Entry 6SL5 (electron microscopy, 2.84 A resolution); this record covers chains A and B of the 19 polymer chains in the assembly.

# Chain A
Protein: Photosystem I P700 chlorophyll a apoprotein A1
From: Dunaliella salina
Notes: EC 1.97.1.12
UniProtKB: D0FXV2 (D0FXV2_DUNSA); residue numbers follow UniProt; this construct covers 12-751
Amino-acid sequence (740 residues; each row starts with the number of its first residue):
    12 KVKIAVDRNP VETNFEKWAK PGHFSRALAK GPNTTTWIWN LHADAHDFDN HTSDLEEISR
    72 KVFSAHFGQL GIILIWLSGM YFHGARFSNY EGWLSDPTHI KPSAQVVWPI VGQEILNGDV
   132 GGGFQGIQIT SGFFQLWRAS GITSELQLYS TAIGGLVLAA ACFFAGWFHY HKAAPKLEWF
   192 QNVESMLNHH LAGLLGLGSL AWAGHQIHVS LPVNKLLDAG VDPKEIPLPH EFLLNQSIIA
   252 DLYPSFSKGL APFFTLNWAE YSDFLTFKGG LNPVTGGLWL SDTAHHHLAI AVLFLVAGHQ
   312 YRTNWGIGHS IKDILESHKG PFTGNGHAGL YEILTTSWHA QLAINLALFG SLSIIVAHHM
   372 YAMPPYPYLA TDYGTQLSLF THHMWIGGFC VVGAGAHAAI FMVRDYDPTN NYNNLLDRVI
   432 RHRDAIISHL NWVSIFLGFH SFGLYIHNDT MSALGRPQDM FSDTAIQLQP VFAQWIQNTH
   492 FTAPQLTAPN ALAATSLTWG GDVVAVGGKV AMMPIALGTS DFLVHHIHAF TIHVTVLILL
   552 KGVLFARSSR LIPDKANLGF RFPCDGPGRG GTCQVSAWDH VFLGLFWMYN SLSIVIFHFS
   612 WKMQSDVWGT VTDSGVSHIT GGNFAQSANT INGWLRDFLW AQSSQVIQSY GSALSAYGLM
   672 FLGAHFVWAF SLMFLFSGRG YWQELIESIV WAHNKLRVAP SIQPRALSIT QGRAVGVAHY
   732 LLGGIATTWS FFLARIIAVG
Bound ions: chlorophyll a Mg near T498 (its only coordinating residue here); 4Fe-4S cluster Fe: C575, C584 (shared with C560(B), C569(B) of chain B)
Residues lining bound ligands:
  - Tripalmitoylglycerol (4RF): H451, F472, I477, Q478, L479, Q480, V482, F533, H537
  - beta-carotene (BCR), molecule 1: I84, W87, L208, G209
  - beta-carotene (BCR), molecule 2: L88, T162, G165, G166, L169, L208, L211, A212
  - beta-carotene (BCR), molecule 3: L211, L261, F264, F265, L299, V303, L306, V307, H310
  - beta-carotene (BCR), molecule 4: F264, W269, V303
  - beta-carotene (BCR), molecule 5: L341, I344, L345, A351, I355, A409, F412
  - beta-carotene (BCR), molecule 6: A354, A358, L359, S362, V402, A405, G406, A409, V547, L550, V554
  - beta-carotene (BCR), molecule 7: M671, G674, A675, F677, V678, L733, I736, A737, W740
  - beta-carotene (BCR), molecule 8: W693, I697, I700
  - chlorophyll a isomer (CL0): F453, Y456, I538, F541, T542, Y600, N601, S604, I605, F608, I642, W645, L646, L650, S654, I658, F672, H676, W679, G735, T738, T739, F742
  - chlorophyll a (CLA), molecule 1: V13, K14, I15, W190, N193, S196, H200, T314, N315, W316
  - chlorophyll a (CLA), molecule 2: I15, V17, F74, F78, A172, F175, A176, F179, H180, A184, W190
  - chlorophyll a (CLA), molecule 3: V22, E23, T24, N25, F26, K28, W29, H34, E68, K72, S75, G79, I83, F174, G177, W178, Y181, H182
  - chlorophyll a (CLA), molecule 4: W29, P32, W48, I49, W50, L52, H53
  - chlorophyll a (CLA), molecule 5: W29, P32, H34, F35, L52, H53, A56, H57, F59, H62, A76, G79, Q80, I83
  - chlorophyll a (CLA), molecule 6: T46, I49, W50, I697, I700, V701, H704, V709, P711, P715, R716, L718
  - chlorophyll a (CLA), molecule 7: W50, F677, V678, F681, F685, L718, Q722, A725, V726, A729, H730, L733
  - chlorophyll a (CLA), molecule 8: H53, A54, A56, H57, D58, H350, L353, L357, F400, C401, V403, G404, A407, H408, I411, R415, F571, R572, W589, V592, L596
  - chlorophyll a (CLA), molecule 9: H57, F59, V73, A76, H77, Q80, L81, I84, L85, L88, W349, H350, Q352, L353, N356, L357, F360
  - chlorophyll a (CLA), molecule 10: H57, Q80, I83, I84, W87, F360, I397, F400, C401
  - chlorophyll a (CLA), molecule 11: S70, H77, L188, F191, Q192, V194, M197, L198, H201, L202, L205, I322, L326, L345, T346, T347, S348, W349, Q352, I355, N356, L359, F360
  - chlorophyll a (CLA), molecule 12: F74, H77, F78, L81, L169, W190, F191, N193, S196, M197, H200, H201, G204, L205
  - chlorophyll a (CLA), molecule 13: I83, I86, Q116, V117, V118, W119, I121, V122, Q124, L127, F174, A667, L670
  - chlorophyll a (CLA), molecule 14: I86, W87, S89, G90, M91, F93, H94, F98, V117, W119, L167
  - chlorophyll a (CLA), molecule 15: W87, M91, H94, A115, Q116, L127, I138, Q139, I140, T141, S142, F144, A667, Y668, W740, L744
  - chlorophyll a (CLA), molecule 16: W87, M91, T141, S142, F144, S389, L390, T392, H393, W396, I397, F400, M671, I736, T739, W740, L744
  - chlorophyll a (CLA), molecule 17: W87, L88, S142, G143, F144, L147, L206, F360, L363, S364, V367, M371, Y377, L390, H393, H394, I397
  - chlorophyll a (CLA), molecule 18: Y92, S151, G152, I153, Q158, S161, T162, G209, A212, W213, G215, H216, H219, V220, P240, H241, L244
  - chlorophyll a (CLA), molecule 19: L147, A150, L206, G209, S210, W213, Q217, L289, L291, T294, H297, H298, I301, F305, L363, I366, V367, H370, M371, P376, Y377
  - chlorophyll a (CLA), molecule 20: L157, Q158, S161, L239, H241, L244, L245
  - chlorophyll a (CLA), molecule 21: V168, A172, F175
  - chlorophyll a (CLA), molecule 22: L198, L202, L206, L304, F305, V307, A308, Q311, Y312, I322, I325, L359, L427, V430, V554
  - chlorophyll a (CLA), molecule 23: N199, H200, A203, G204, L208, L306, H310, Y312, T314, W316, I318
  - chlorophyll a (CLA), molecule 24: L211, A212, G215, I218, H219, L244, L245, Q247, F257, G260, L261, Y272, F275, L276, L299
  - chlorophyll a (CLA), molecule 25: F264, W269, A270, Y272, S273, L276, T277, F278, H296, L299, A300, V303, L304, V307, N501
  - chlorophyll a (CLA), molecule 26: F264, F265, T266, L267, W269
  - chlorophyll a (CLA), molecule 27: T277, F278, K279, G280, L289, D293, T294, H296, H297, A300, I301, L304, H370, M374, T506
  - chlorophyll a (CLA), molecule 28: F278, L497, T498, A499, P500, N501, A502
  - chlorophyll a (CLA), molecule 29: L304, L359, L363, I366, H369, H370, A373, M374, T506, S507, T509, W510
  - chlorophyll a (CLA), molecule 30: V307, A308, H310, Q311, I318, G319, H320
  - chlorophyll a (CLA), molecule 31: Q311, H320, D324, I325, S328, H329
  - chlorophyll a (CLA), molecule 32: I325, L326, H329, T334, H338, L341, L345, L426, L427, V430
  - chlorophyll a (CLA), molecule 33: H329, K330, G331, P332, F333
  - chlorophyll a (CLA), molecule 34: F333, T334, L426, R429, V430, H433, I437, H440
  - chlorophyll a (CLA), molecule 35: I365, I366, H369, M395, V402, I543, T546, V547, L550, M599, S602, L603, V606
  - chlorophyll a (CLA), molecule 36: H369, Y372, F483, A484, I487, Q488, H491, T509, W510, I526, L528, H536, H539, I543, V606, H609, F610, K613, M614
  - chlorophyll a (CLA), molecule 37: A436, H440, W443
  - chlorophyll a (CLA), molecule 38: I437, L441, V444, A540, I543, H544, V547, L551
  - chlorophyll a (CLA), molecule 39: S439, N442, W443, I446
  - chlorophyll a (CLA), molecule 40: N442, S445, I446, G449, F450, F453, F541, V545, L548, I549, L594, F597, W598
  - chlorophyll a (CLA), molecule 41: W443, I446, F447, F450, H451
  - chlorophyll a (CLA), molecule 42: W443, V444, F447, L448, Q480, P481, V482, F483, A484, F533, H536, H537, A540, H544
  - chlorophyll a (CLA), molecule 43: F450, H451, G454, L455, I457, H458, T461, M462, R467, D470, F472
  - chlorophyll a (CLA), molecule 44: F453, I457, D460, F541, F597, W598, Y600, N601, I642, L646, W679, Y731
  - chlorophyll a (CLA), molecule 45: T461, A464, L465
  - chlorophyll a (CLA), molecule 46: W486, I487, T490, H491, A494, P495, T498, A499, T506, W510
  - chlorophyll a (CLA), molecule 47: L646, L650, W651
  - chlorophyll a (CLA), molecule 48: L670, L673, G674, H676, F677, W679, A680
  - chlorophyll a (CLA), molecule 49: F677, A680, F681, L683, M684, F687, S688, Y692, W693, L696
  - chlorophyll a (CLA), molecule 50: I700, A703, H704, L707, V709
  - chlorophyll a (CLA), molecule 51: W702, A703, K706, L707
  - dodecyl-alpha-D-maltoside (LMU): S155, E156, L157, Y160, S161, I164, G165
  - octadecanal (OCD): F93, R97, Y160, I164, L167
  - phylloquinone (PQN): W50, M684, F685, S688, G689, R690, W693, I697, A717, L718, S719, G723
  - phosphatidylethanolamine (PTY): L244, L245, Q247
  - 4Fe-4S cluster (SF4): P574, C575, G577, P578, C584, I720, R724

# Chain B
Protein: Photosystem I P700 chlorophyll a apoprotein A2
From: Dunaliella salina
Notes: EC 1.97.1.12
UniProtKB: D0FXZ0 (D0FXZ0_DUNSA); residues 3-735 here = UniProt positions 3-735
Amino-acid sequence (733 residues; each row starts with the number of its first residue):
     3 TKLFPKFSQG LAQDPSTRRI WYGLATAHDF ESHDGMTEEN LYQKIFASHF GQLAIIFLWT
    63 SGNLFHVAWQ GNFEQWVTDP IHVRPIAHAI WDPHFGQPAV EAFTRGGASG PVNIATSGVY
   123 QWWYTIGLRS NQELYVSSVF LALVSAVFLF AGWLHLQPNF QPSLSWFKDA ESRLNHHLAG
   183 LFGVSSLAWT GHLVHVAIPE SRGQHVGWDN FLSVLPHPQG LTPFWSGNWA AYAQNPDTAS
   243 HAFGTADGSG TAILTFLGGF HPQTQSLWLS DMAHHHLAIA VLFIVAGHMY RTNFGIGHRL
   303 EAILEAHTPP AGGLGAGHKG LFHTVNNSLH FQLGLALASV GTITSLVAQH MYSLPPYAYL
   363 AVDFTTQASL YTHHQYIAGF IMCGAFAHGA IFFIRDYDPE QNKGNVLARV LDHKEAIISH
   423 LSWVSLFLGF HTLGLYVHND VVQAFGTPEK QILIEPVFAQ WIQAAQGKSL YGFDLLLASS
   483 SSPAYSAGQS LWLPGWLEAI NNNQNSLFLT IGPGDFLVHH AIALGLHTTT LILVKGALDA
   543 RGSKLMPDKK DFGYSFPCDG PGRGGTCDIS AYDAFYLAVF WMLNTIGWVT FYWHWKHLTL
   603 WQGNVSQFDE SSTYLMGWLR DYLWLNSSQL INGYNPFGMN SLSVWAWTFL FGHLVYATGF
   663 MFLISWRGYW QELIETLVWA HEKTPLANLV YWKDKPVALS IVQARLVGLA HFSVGYIFTY
   723 AAFLIASTAG RFG
Bound ions: chlorophyll a Mg near D94 (its only coordinating residue here); Ca2+ near E135 (its only coordinating residue here); 4Fe-4S cluster Fe: C560, C569 (shared with C575(A), C584(A) of chain A)
Residues lining bound ligands:
  - 1,2-diacyl-glycerol-3-sn-phosphate (3PH): K8, K46, I57
  - beta-carotene (BCR), molecule 1: F6, I22, L26, V692
  - beta-carotene (BCR), molecule 2: L55, I58, F59, W61, F150, G182, L183, V186, S187
  - beta-carotene (BCR), molecule 3: F59, T62, L66, W124, W125, I128, L130, S139, F142, L143, W210
  - beta-carotene (BCR), molecule 4: L189, L223, F226, L279, V283, I286, V287, H290
  - beta-carotene (BCR), molecule 5: H332, F333, G336, L337, A340, T344, M384, A387, F388, G391, F394, F395, L409, A539
  - beta-carotene (BCR), molecule 6: F388, L409, V412, V536, L540
  - beta-carotene (BCR), molecule 7: F429, H433, L437, I454, I456, F518, H522
  - beta-carotene (BCR), molecule 8: W649, T650, F653, W672, L675, I676, L679, F720
  - beta-carotene (BCR), molecule 9: P687, L688, A689
  - chlorophyll a isomer (CL0): L621, L625, W626
  - chlorophyll a (CLA), molecule 1: F6, K8, F9, G25, L26, A29, H30, F32, H35, K46, S50, G53, Q54, I57
  - chlorophyll a (CLA), molecule 2: T19, I22, W23, L679, V680, H683, V692, Y693, W694, K695, D696, P698, V699, L701
  - chlorophyll a (CLA), molecule 3: W23, F653, L656, V657, T660, M663, F664, L701, V709, A712, H713, V716
  - chlorophyll a (CLA), molecule 4: L26, A27, A29, H30, D31, H332, L335, L339, F382, I383, C385, G386, A389, H390, I393, R397, Y556, Y574, F577, V716, F720
  - chlorophyll a (CLA), molecule 5: H30, F32, E33, Y44, I47, S50, H51, Q54, L55, I58, F169, R175, H179, L183, F184, L331, H332, Q334, L335, A338, L339, V342
  - chlorophyll a (CLA), molecule 6: H30, Q54, I57, I58, W61, F382, I383
  - chlorophyll a (CLA), molecule 7: F48, F52, V149, F150, A153, L156, H157, N161, F162, P164, W168
  - chlorophyll a (CLA), molecule 8: F48, H51, F52, L55, W124, W168, F169, D171, S174, R175, H178, H179, G182, L183, F184, I345, Y359
  - chlorophyll a (CLA), molecule 9: F59, W61, T62, S119, G120, V121, W124, S187, A190, V342, I345, T346, V349, M353, Y359, L372, H375, H376, I379, I383
  - chlorophyll a (CLA), molecule 10: L60, W61, G64, F67, H68, W71, Q72, H90, A91, A144, S147, A148
  - chlorophyll a (CLA), molecule 11: W61, N65, H68, A89, H90, N115, I116, A117, T118, S119, V121, V646, W647, F720
  - chlorophyll a (CLA), molecule 12: W61, N65, T118, S119, S371, T374, H375, Y378, I379, F382, W647, I719, F720, Y722, A723, L726, I727
  - chlorophyll a (CLA), molecule 13: H90, A91, I92, W93, D94, H96, F97, F105, N115, S645, V646, W649
  - chlorophyll a (CLA), molecule 14: W124, T127, I128, L183, F184, S187, S188, W191, L195, M274, H277, H278, I281, F285, I345, L348, V349, H352, M353, P358, Y359
  - chlorophyll a (CLA), molecule 15: I128, G129, L130, E135, S139, F142, V146, F150, S187, A190, W191, G193, H194, H197, V198, V208, G209, W210, F213
  - chlorophyll a (CLA), molecule 16: W168, D171, S174, H178, T294, N295, F296
  - chlorophyll a (CLA), molecule 17: A172, R175, L176, H179, F184, L302, L306, F324, V327, N328, L337, A338, S341, V342, I345
  - chlorophyll a (CLA), molecule 18: L176, L180, F184, L284, F285, A288, M291, Y292, L302, I305
  - chlorophyll a (CLA), molecule 19: N177, H178, A181, G182, V186, H290, Y292, R293, T294, F296, I298, G299
  - chlorophyll a (CLA), molecule 20: L189, A190, T192, G193, V196, H197, F213, L214, V216, L217, P218, H219, G222, L223, W227, Y234, L256, L279
  - chlorophyll a (CLA), molecule 21: F226, W231, A232, Y234, L256, F258, H276, L279, A280, V283, L284, V287, L493
  - chlorophyll a (CLA), molecule 22: T257, F258, L259, G260, G261, L269, D273, M274, H276, H277, A280, I281, L284, H352, L356, W494, W498
  - chlorophyll a (CLA), molecule 23: L284, V287, M291, H300, A304, I305, A308, H309
  - chlorophyll a (CLA), molecule 24: V287, H290, M291, I298, G299, H300
  - chlorophyll a (CLA), molecule 25: I305, L306, H309, L316, H320, L323, V327, F333, V408, L409, V412
  - chlorophyll a (CLA), molecule 26: A308, H309, T310, P311, P312, G315, L316, H320
  - chlorophyll a (CLA), molecule 27: G315, L316, V408, R411, V412, H415, A418, I419, H422
  - chlorophyll a (CLA), molecule 28: L337, S341, T344, L348, Q351, H352, Y354, S355, L356, F510
  - chlorophyll a (CLA), molecule 29: T344, S347, L348, Q351, Q377, G381, M384, F388, L528, T531, T532, L535, M584, I588
  - chlorophyll a (CLA), molecule 30: Q351, Y354, Y373, Q377, A461, I464, Q465, F510, L511, I513, H521, I524, L528, V591, Y594, W595, K598
  - chlorophyll a (CLA), molecule 31: A418, H422, W425
  - chlorophyll a (CLA), molecule 32: I419, L423, V426, A525, L528, H529, T532
  - chlorophyll a (CLA), molecule 33: S421, S424, W425, L428, F432
  - chlorophyll a (CLA), molecule 34: S424, S427, L428, G431, F432, L435, L526, T530, L533, I534, L579, F582, W583
  - chlorophyll a (CLA), molecule 35: W425, L428, F429, F432, H433
  - chlorophyll a (CLA), molecule 36: W425, V426, F429, L430, E457, P458, V459, F460, A461, I513, F518, H521, H522, A525, H529
  - chlorophyll a (CLA), molecule 37: F432, H433, G436, L437, V439, H440, V443, V444, F447, K452, I454
  - chlorophyll a (CLA), molecule 38: T434, L435, Y438, V520, A523, L526, N586, W590, F593, L617, W620, L625, S629, I633, F651, H655, Y658, Y718, T721, Y722, F725
  - chlorophyll a (CLA), molecule 39: L435, V439, D442, L526, F582, W583, N586, W590, L617, L621, L625, Y658, F714
  - chlorophyll a (CLA), molecule 40: V459, F460, W463, L477
  - chlorophyll a (CLA), molecule 41: W463, I464, A467, Q468, L478, L479, W494, L495, W498
  - chlorophyll a (CLA), molecule 42: L478, P485, A486, A489, G490, L493, W494
  - chlorophyll a (CLA), molecule 43: W649, L652, F653, H655, L656, A659, F662
  - chlorophyll a (CLA), molecule 44: L656, A659, T660, F662, M663, I666, Y671, W672, L675
  - chlorophyll a (CLA), molecule 45: L679, A682, H683, T686, A689, V692
  - chlorophyll a (CLA), molecule 46: W681, A682, K685, T686, P687
  - dodecyl-alpha-D-maltoside (LMU): S132, Q134, E135, H207, W210, D211
  - lutein (LUT; (3r,3'r,6s)-4,5-didehydro-5,6-dihydro-beta,beta-carotene-3,3'-diol): A148, F152, W155
  - P3H ([(2R)-1-nonanoyloxy-3-[oxidanyl-[(2R,3S,5R,6R)-2,3,4,5,6-pentakis(oxidanyl)cyclohexyl]oxy-phosphoryl]oxy-propan-2-yl] (5Z,8Z)-heptadeca-5,8-dienoate): Q134, V138, V141, F142, L145
  - phylloquinone (PQN): W23, L26, M663, F664, S667, W668, R669, W672, I676, A700, L701, S702, A706
  - phosphatidylethanolamine (PTY): W210, D211, N212, F213, L214
  - 4Fe-4S cluster (SF4): P559, C560, G562, P563, T568, C569, W668, I703, R707

# Interface between chain A and chain B
Pairs across the interface - 127 pairs, chain A then chain B:
  V122(A) - F447(B)
  I126(A) - F447(B)  hydrophobic
  D435(A) - T678(B)
  D435(A) - W681(B)
  A436(A) - W681(B)  hydrophobic
  I438(A) - T678(B)
  S439(A) - T678(B)
  S439(A) - W681(B)
  S439(A) - A682(B)
  N442(A) - L675(B)
  N442(A) - L679(B)
  D460(A) - Y636(B)
  T461(A) - W649(B)
  S463(A) - Y636(B)
  A464(A) - M641(B)
  A464(A) - S645(B)  hydrogen bond (backbone-side chain)
  A464(A) - W649(B)
  L465(A) - H96(B)
  L465(A) - F97(B)  hydrophobic
  L465(A) - G98(B)  hydrogen bond (backbone-backbone)
  L465(A) - A101(B)
  G466(A) - P100(B)
  R467(A) - H96(B)  hydrogen bond (side chain-backbone)
  R467(A) - G98(B)
  I549(A) - Y671(B)
  K552(A) - Y671(B)  hydrogen bond (side chain-backbone)
  K552(A) - E674(B)  salt bridge
  K552(A) - L675(B)
  F556(A) - T678(B)
  S560(A) - E674(B)  hydrogen bond
  R561(A) - E677(B)
  R561(A) - W681(B)
  L562(A) - Q673(B)
  L562(A) - E677(B)  hydrogen bond (backbone-side chain)
  K566(A) - E674(B)  salt bridge
  C575(A) - P563(B)  hydrophobic
  G577(A) - P563(B)
  P578(A) - C560(B)  hydrophobic
  P578(A) - G562(B)
  R580(A) - R669(B)  hydrogen bond (backbone-side chain)
  G581(A) - R669(B)
  G582(A) - R669(B)  hydrogen bond (backbone-side chain)
  G582(A) - I703(B)
  T583(A) - G670(B)
  C584(A) - W668(B)  hydrophobic
  C584(A) - G670(B)  hydrogen bond (backbone-backbone)
  C584(A) - Y671(B)
  C584(A) - I703(B)  hydrophobic
  Q585(A) - I666(B)
  Q585(A) - W668(B)  hydrogen bond (side chain-backbone)
  Q585(A) - Y671(B)
  V586(A) - E674(B)
  H591(A) - Y671(B)
  H591(A) - E674(B)  salt bridge
  L594(A) - Y671(B)  hydrophobic
  F597(A) - I666(B)  hydrophobic
  Q637(A) - P638(B)
  N643(A) - I633(B)  hydrogen bond (side chain-backbone)
  N643(A) - Y636(B)  hydrogen bond (side chain-backbone)
  N643(A) - L652(B)
  L646(A) - L652(B)  hydrophobic
  R647(A) - I633(B)
  R647(A) - N634(B)
  R647(A) - Y636(B)  hydrogen bond (side chain-backbone)
  R647(A) - N637(B)
  R647(A) - P638(B)
  W651(A) - W626(B)  hydrogen bond (side chain-backbone)
  W651(A) - S630(B)
  W651(A) - I633(B)  hydrophobic
  S655(A) - W626(B)
  V657(A) - M618(B)
  I658(A) - M618(B)  hydrophobic
  I658(A) - L621(B)  hydrophobic
  I658(A) - R622(B)  hydrogen bond (backbone-side chain)
  Y661(A) - D442(B)  hydrogen bond
  Y661(A) - A446(B)
  Y661(A) - Y616(B)  hydrophobic
  Y661(A) - M618(B)
  G662(A) - A446(B)  hydrogen bond (backbone-backbone)
  S666(A) - A446(B)  hydrogen bond (side chain-backbone)
  G669(A) - M618(B)
  L670(A) - A446(B)  hydrophobic
  F672(A) - L621(B)  hydrophobic
  L673(A) - D442(B)
  L673(A) - M618(B)  hydrophobic
  L673(A) - L621(B)  hydrophobic
  F677(A) - L435(B)  hydrophobic
  W679(A) - F662(B)  hydrophobic
  L683(A) - F662(B)  hydrophobic
  L686(A) - L665(B)
  L686(A) - I666(B)  hydrophobic
  F687(A) - D570(B)
  F687(A) - Y578(B)
  F687(A) - F662(B)  hydrophobic
  F687(A) - L665(B)  hydrophobic
  F687(A) - I666(B)  hydrophobic
  S688(A) - D570(B)
  S688(A) - L579(B)
  G689(A) - C569(B)
  G689(A) - D570(B)  hydrogen bond (backbone-side chain)
  R690(A) - G566(B)  hydrogen bond (side chain-backbone)
  R690(A) - G567(B)  hydrogen bond (side chain-backbone)
  R690(A) - C569(B)  hydrogen bond (backbone-backbone)
  G691(A) - C569(B)  hydrogen bond (backbone-backbone)
  G691(A) - D570(B)
  G691(A) - I571(B)
  Y692(A) - I534(B)
  Y692(A) - K537(B)
  Y692(A) - D570(B)  hydrogen bond (backbone-backbone)
  Y692(A) - L579(B)  hydrophobic
  Q694(A) - L547(B)
  E695(A) - K537(B)  salt bridge
  E695(A) - S545(B)  hydrogen bond
  E695(A) - K551(B)  salt bridge
  E695(A) - I571(B)
  E698(A) - K546(B)  hydrogen bond (side chain-backbone)
  E698(A) - L547(B)  hydrogen bond (side chain-backbone)
  S699(A) - E417(B)  hydrogen bond (side chain-backbone)
  S699(A) - I420(B)
  S699(A) - S421(B)  hydrogen bond (side chain-backbone)
  W702(A) - E417(B)
  W702(A) - A418(B)  hydrophobic
  A703(A) - S421(B)
  I720(A) - G566(B)
  I720(A) - G567(B)
  I720(A) - C569(B)  hydrophobic
  R724(A) - W668(B)
Other interface residues (no listed pair), chain A (77 interface residues in all): G123, Q124, L127, P574, F593, S638, I642, Q659, L696, I700
Other interface residues (no listed pair), chain B (78 interface residues in all): D94, S424, V443, Q445, G448, K452, L533, D541, P559, R565, T568, A576, F582, L617, S629, F651, S667, S702

# Overview
77 residues of chain A face 78 of chain B across their interface, with 29 hydrogen bonds and 5 salt bridges.
Among the polar pairs are K552(A)-E674(B), K566(A)-E674(B) and H591(A)-E674(B).
Here chain A is Photosystem I P700 chlorophyll a apoprotein A1 and chain B is Photosystem I P700 chlorophyll a
apoprotein A2, both from Dunaliella salina. Entry 6SL5 (Dunaliella Photosystem I Supercomplex) was determined
by electron microscopy (same publication as 6YXR).
